Entry 3S5A (X-ray diffraction, 1.70 A resolution); this record covers chains A and B of the 3 polymer chains in the assembly.

[Chain A]
Protein: Alpha-ketoglutarate-dependent dioxygenase alkB homolog 2
Organism: Homo sapiens
Notes: EC 1.14.11.-; fragment: dioxygenase domain
UniProtKB: Q6NS38 (ALKB2_HUMAN); residues 56-258 here = UniProt positions 56-258
Amino-acid sequence (204 residues; each row starts with the number of its first residue):
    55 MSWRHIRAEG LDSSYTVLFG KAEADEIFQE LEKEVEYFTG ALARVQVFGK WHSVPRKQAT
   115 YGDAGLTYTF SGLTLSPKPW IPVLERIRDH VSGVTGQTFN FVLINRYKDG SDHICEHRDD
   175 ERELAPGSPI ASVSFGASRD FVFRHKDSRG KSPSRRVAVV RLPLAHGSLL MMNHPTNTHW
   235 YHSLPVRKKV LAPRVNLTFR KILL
Sequence notes: expression tag (55); engineered mutation Ser-67 (Cys in Q6NS38), Ser-165 (Cys in Q6NS38), Cys-169 (Gly in Q6NS38), Ser-192 (Cys in Q6NS38)
Curated features (UniProtKB/Swiss-Prot):
  - binding site (substrate): Phe-102 to Lys-104, Tyr-122 to Phe-124, Asp-174
  - binding site (2-oxoglutarate): Asn-159, Tyr-161, His-171, His-236, Arg-248, Thr-252, Arg-254
  - binding site (Fe cation): His-171, Asp-173, His-236
  - mutagenesis: Val-101 to Gly-103 (Strong decrease of activity toward N1-methyladenine adduct in both ssDNA and dsDNA substrates), Val-101 (V101A: Decreases activity toward N1-methyladenine adduct in ssDNA. Has no effect on lesion repair in dsDNA; V101G: Loss of activity toward N1-methyladenine adduct in either ssDNA or dsDNA ...), Phe-102 (F102A: Strong decrease of activity toward N1-methyladenine adduct. Loss of activity toward N1-methyladenine adduct in either ssDNA or dsDNA; when associated with G-101), Arg-110 (R110A: Loss of activity toward N1-methyladenine adduct in either ssDNA or dsDNA), Tyr-122 (Y122A: Decreases activity toward N1-methyladenine adduct in either ssDNA or dsDNA), Phe-124 (F124A: Loss of activity toward N1-methyladenine adduct in either ssDNA or dsDNA), Ser-125 (S125A: Strong decrease of activity toward N1-methyladenine adduct in ssDNA. Has no effect on lesion repair in dsDNA), Asp-173 (D173A: Loss of activity associated with decreased rDNA transcription), Glu-175 (E175A: Loss of activity), His-236 (H236A: Decreases activity)
Metal / ion sites: Mn2+: His-171, Asp-173, His-236 (together with 2-oxoglutaric acid)
Small-molecule neighbours: 2-oxoglutaric acid (AKG): Leu-157, Asn-159, Tyr-161, Ile-168, His-171, Asp-173, Ser-186, Phe-195, Leu-218, His-236, Leu-238, Arg-248, Asn-250, Thr-252, Arg-254
What the authors report for this chain:
  - mutagenesis - V101G/F102A: abolished catalytic activity
  - mutagenesis - V101A, F102A: decreased catalytic activity on 1-meA
  - mutagenesis - V101A, F102A: decreased catalytic activity on 3-meC

[Chain B]
Molecule: 14-nt DNA strand
Sequence (14 nucleotides; row label = number of the first residue in the row):
   259 CTGTCTCACT GTCG
Small-molecule neighbours: propane-1-thiol (XL3): DA266, DC267, DT268

[Interface between chain A and chain B]
Contacting residue pairs (15):
  Val-101(A) / DC265(B)  base contact
  Val-101(A) / DA266(B)  sugar contact
  Phe-102(A) / DC265(B)  base contact
  Phe-102(A) / DA266(B)  base contact
  His-106(A) / DC267(B)  sugar contact
  Pro-109(A) / DA266(B)  phosphate contact
  Pro-109(A) / DC267(B)  phosphate contact
  Arg-110(A) / DA266(B)  salt bridge to the phosphate
  His-167(A) / DC267(B)  salt bridge to the phosphate
  Cys-169(A) / DA266(B)  hydrogen bond to the phosphate
  His-171(A) / DC265(B)  phosphate contact
  Arg-172(A) / DC263(B)  hydrogen bond to the phosphate
  Arg-172(A) / DT264(B)  salt bridge to the phosphate
  Arg-203(A) / DT264(B)  salt bridge to the phosphate
  Tyr-235(A) / DT264(B)  hydrogen bond to the phosphate
Also at the interface, not in a pair above, chain A (15 interface residues in all): Val-99, Gln-100, Ser-107, Ile-168

[In short]
Chain A and chain B form an interface of 15 and 5 residues respectively; the contacts include 3 hydrogen bonds
and 4 salt bridges. Among the polar pairs are Cys-169(A)/DA266(B), Arg-172(A)/DC263(B) and
Tyr-235(A)/DT264(B). The paper reports that V101A and F102A of chain A reduce catalytic activity on 1-meA;
V101A and F102A of chain A reduce catalytic activity on 3-meC.
Chain A is Alpha-ketoglutarate-dependent dioxygenase alkB homolog 2 (Homo sapiens) and chain B is a 14-nt DNA
strand; the structure, ABH2 cross-linked to undamaged dsDNA-2 with cofactors, was determined by X-ray
diffraction, deposited together with 3RZG, 3RZH, 3RZJ, 3RZK, 3RZL, 3RZM and 3S57.
